PDB entry 9LMQ | electron microscopy, 2.88 A resolution | chains A and H of the 8 polymer chains in the assembly

[Chain A (and H)]
Molecule: CD-NTase-associated protein 12
Source organism: Epilithonimonas lactis
Notes: EC 3.2.2.5; chain H of this document is another copy of the same molecule, construct and numbering; everything in this record applies to it too
Reference sequence: A0A085BE66 (A0A085BE66_9FLAO); residue numbers follow UniProt; this construct covers 1-312
Amino-acid sequence (312 residues; numbered 1 to 312; the number before each row is that of its first residue):
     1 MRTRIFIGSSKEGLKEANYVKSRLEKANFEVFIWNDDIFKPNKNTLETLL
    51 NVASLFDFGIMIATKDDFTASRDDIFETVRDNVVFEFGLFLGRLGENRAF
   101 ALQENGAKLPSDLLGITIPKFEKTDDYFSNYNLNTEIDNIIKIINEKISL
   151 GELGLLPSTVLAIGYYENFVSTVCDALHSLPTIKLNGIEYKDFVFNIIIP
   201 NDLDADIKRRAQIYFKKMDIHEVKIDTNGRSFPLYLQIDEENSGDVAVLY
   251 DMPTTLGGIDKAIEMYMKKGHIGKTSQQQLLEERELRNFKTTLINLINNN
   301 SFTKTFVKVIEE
Not modelled in the structure: 69-73
Ligand contacts: c-di-GMP (C2E; 9,9'-[(2R,3R,3aS,5S,7aR,9R,10R,10aS,12S,14aR)-3,5,10,12-tetrahydroxy-5,12-dioxidooctahydro-2H,7H-difuro[3,2-d:3',2'-j][1,3,7,9,2,8]tetraoxadiphosphacyclododecine-2,9-diyl]bis(2-amino-1,9-dihydro-6H-purin-6-one)): Gly164, Tyr165, Asn168, Phe169, Arg230, Phe232, Pro233, Leu234, Tyr235, Asp251, Pro253, Thr254, Thr255
Reported in the primary citation:
  - self-association interface (contacts with another copy of this molecule); pairs are residue here / residue on that copy: Ala205-Phe302 (hydrophobic contact), Leu296-Ile272 (hydrophobic contact)
  - binding site for c-di-GMP: Phe169, Arg230, Phe232
  - contacts within the chain: Arg4-Glu283, Phe32-Phe39 (hydrophobic contact), Ser9-Trp34 (backbone contact), Trp34-Thr45, Ile38-Phe39 (hydrophobic contact), Phe6-Phe39 (hydrophobic contact), Phe39-Phe56 (hydrophobic contact), Phe39-Val52 (hydrophobic contact), Phe39-Leu280 (hydrophobic contact)
  - mutagenesis - E86A, I272E: abolished catalytic activity on c-di-GMP
  - mutagenesis - E25K, K26E, F128A: decreased catalytic activity on c-di-GMP
  - catalytic residues: Glu86

[Chain A / chain H interface]
Contacting residue pairs - 37 pairs, chain A then chain H:
  Leu150(A) with His271(H); Ile272(H), hydrogen bond (backbone-backbone); Gly273(H), hydrogen bond (backbone-backbone); Lys274(H); Thr275(H)
  Gly151(A) with His271(H); Ile272(H), hydrogen bond (backbone-backbone)
  Glu152(A) with Gly270(H); His271(H)
  Leu153(A) with Gly270(H), hydrogen bond (backbone-backbone); His271(H)
  Ser171(A) with Arg209(H), hydrogen bond
  Asp175(A) with Arg209(H), salt bridge; Ile213(H)
  His178(A) with Ile213(H); Lys217(H)
  Ser179(A) with Ile213(H); Lys216(H)
  Leu180(A) with Lys217(H)
  Pro181(A) with Lys216(H); Lys217(H)
  Asn228(A) with Lys216(H)
  Thr292(A) with Ile272(H)
  Leu296(A) with Ile272(H), hydrophobic
  Asn299(A) with Asp204(H); Ile272(H); Gly273(H); Lys274(H)
  Asn300(A) with Asp204(H); Ala205(H)
  Ser301(A) with Asp202(H); Asp204(H); Ala205(H); Arg210(H)
  Phe302(A) with Ala205(H), hydrophobic; Arg210(H); Ile213(H), hydrophobic
Also at the interface, not in a pair above, chain A (19 interface residues in all): Glu146, Asn295
Also at the interface, not in a pair above, chain H (16 interface residues in all): Pro41, Glu312

[In short]
19 residues of chain A face 16 of chain H across their interface, with 5 hydrogen bonds and 1 salt bridge.
Polar pairs include Asp175(A)-Arg209(H), Ser171(A)-Arg209(H) and Leu150(A)-Ile272(H). Chain A binds c-di-GMP.
The paper reports the catalytic residue Glu86(A); E25K, K26E and F128A of chain A reduce catalytic activity on
c-di-GMP; 5 substitutions were tested in all.
Chain A and chain H are both CD-NTase-associated protein 12 (Epilithonimonas lactis); the structure, Cryo-EM
structure of TIR-STING/c-di-GMP complex, was determined by electron microscopy together with 9LMR from the
same study.
